PDB entry 8J0F | electron microscopy, 3.30 A resolution | chains C and B of the 8 polymer chains in the assembly

Chain C (and B):
Molecule: Delta-1-pyrroline-5-carboxylate synthase B
Organism: Arabidopsis thaliana
Notes: EC 2.7.2.11, 1.2.1.41; chain B of this document is another copy of the same molecule, construct and numbering; everything in this record applies to it too
UniProtKB: P54888 (P5CS2_ARATH); residue numbers follow UniProt; this construct covers 1-726
Sequence (726 residues; each row starts with the number of its first residue):
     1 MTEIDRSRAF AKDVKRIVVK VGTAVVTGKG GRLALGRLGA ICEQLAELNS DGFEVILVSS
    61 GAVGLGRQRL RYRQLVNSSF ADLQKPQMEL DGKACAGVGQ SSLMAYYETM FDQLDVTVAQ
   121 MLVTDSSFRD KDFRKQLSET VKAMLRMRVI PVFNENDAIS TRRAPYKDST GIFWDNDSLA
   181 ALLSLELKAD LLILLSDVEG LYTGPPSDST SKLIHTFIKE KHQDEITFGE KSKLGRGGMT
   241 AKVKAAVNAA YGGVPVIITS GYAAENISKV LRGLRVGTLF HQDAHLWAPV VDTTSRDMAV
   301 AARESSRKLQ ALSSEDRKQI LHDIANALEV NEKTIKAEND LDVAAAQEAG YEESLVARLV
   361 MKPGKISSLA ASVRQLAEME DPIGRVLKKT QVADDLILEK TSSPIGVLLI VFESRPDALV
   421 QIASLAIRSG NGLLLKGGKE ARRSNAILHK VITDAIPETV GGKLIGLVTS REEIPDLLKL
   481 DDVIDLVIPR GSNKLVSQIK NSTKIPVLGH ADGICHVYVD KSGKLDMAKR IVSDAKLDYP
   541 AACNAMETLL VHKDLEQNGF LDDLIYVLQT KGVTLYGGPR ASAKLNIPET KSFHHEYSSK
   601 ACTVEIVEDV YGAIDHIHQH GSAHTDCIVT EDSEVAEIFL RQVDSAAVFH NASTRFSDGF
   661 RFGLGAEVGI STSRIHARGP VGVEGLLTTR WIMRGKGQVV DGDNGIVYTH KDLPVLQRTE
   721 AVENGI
Unresolved in the structure: 1-3, 163-173, 231-235, 290-726
Ion coordination: Mg2+: R236 (together with ADP)
Residues lining bound ligands:
  - ADP (adenosine-5'-diphosphate): K20, G22, T23, A24, S196, D197, V198, G200, L201, Y202, G204, P206, F228, G229, G237, G238, M239, K242
  - gamma-glutamyl phosphate (RGP): K20, G22, T23, S60, G61, A62, V63, N154, E155, D157, D175, N176, D177, R236
UniProt features mapped onto this chain:
  - binding site (substrate): S60, D157, N176
  - binding site (ATP): S196, D197, R236 to K242
What the authors report for this chain:
  - binding site for gamma-glutamyl phosphate: K20, T23, S60, D157, R236
  - binding site for ADP: K20, K242
  - mutagenesis - F80A: decreased catalytic activity on NADPH
  - mutagenesis - F80A: decreased catalytic activity on GK domain

Chain C / chain B interface:
Pairs across the interface (21; chain C residue first):
  R32(C) with Q113(B); D115(B)
  L33(C) with Q113(B)
  A34(C) with E43(B)
  L35(C) with E43(B), hydrogen bond (backbone-side chain); Q113(B)
  G36(C) with G36(B); A40(B); E43(B)
  A40(C) with G36(B)
  E43(C) with A34(B); L35(B), hydrogen bond (side chain-backbone); G36(B)
  R69(C) with Q113(B)
  Y106(C) with Q113(B)
  Q113(C) with R32(B); L33(B); L35(B); R69(B); Y106(B)
  D115(C) with R32(B)
Also at the interface, not in a pair above, chain C (14 interface residues in all): G39, M110, L114
Also at the interface, not in a pair above, chain B (14 interface residues in all): G39, M110, L114

In short:
The chain C/chain B interface involves 14 residues from each chain, with 2 hydrogen bonds. Its one
hydrogen-bonded contact is L35(C)-E43(B). Bound to chain C: ADP and gamma-glutamyl phosphate. The paper
reports a binding site for gamma-glutamyl phosphate at K20(C), T23(C) and S60(C) among others; F80A of chain C
reduces catalytic activity on NADPH.
Both chains are Delta-1-pyrroline-5-carboxylate synthase B (Arabidopsis thaliana). Entry 8J0F (GK tetramer
with adjacent hooks at reaction state) was determined by electron microscopy (same publication as 8Y2H).
